PDB entry 2R92 | X-ray diffraction, 3.80 A resolution | chains P and B of the 14 polymer chains in the assembly

== Chain P ==
Molecule: 16-nt RNA strand
Sequence (16 nucleotides; numbered 1 to 16; the number before each row is that of its first residue):
     1 UGCAUAAAGACCAGGC
Not modelled in the structure: 1-7
Ion coordination: Mg2+ near C16 (its only coordinating residue here)

== Chain B ==
Name: DNA-directed RNA polymerase II subunit RPB2
Organism: Saccharomyces cerevisiae
Notes: EC 2.7.7.6
Reference sequence: P08518 (RPB2_YEAST); residue numbers follow UniProt; this construct covers 1-1224
Amino-acid sequence (1224 residues; numbered 1 to 1224; the number before each row is that of its first residue):
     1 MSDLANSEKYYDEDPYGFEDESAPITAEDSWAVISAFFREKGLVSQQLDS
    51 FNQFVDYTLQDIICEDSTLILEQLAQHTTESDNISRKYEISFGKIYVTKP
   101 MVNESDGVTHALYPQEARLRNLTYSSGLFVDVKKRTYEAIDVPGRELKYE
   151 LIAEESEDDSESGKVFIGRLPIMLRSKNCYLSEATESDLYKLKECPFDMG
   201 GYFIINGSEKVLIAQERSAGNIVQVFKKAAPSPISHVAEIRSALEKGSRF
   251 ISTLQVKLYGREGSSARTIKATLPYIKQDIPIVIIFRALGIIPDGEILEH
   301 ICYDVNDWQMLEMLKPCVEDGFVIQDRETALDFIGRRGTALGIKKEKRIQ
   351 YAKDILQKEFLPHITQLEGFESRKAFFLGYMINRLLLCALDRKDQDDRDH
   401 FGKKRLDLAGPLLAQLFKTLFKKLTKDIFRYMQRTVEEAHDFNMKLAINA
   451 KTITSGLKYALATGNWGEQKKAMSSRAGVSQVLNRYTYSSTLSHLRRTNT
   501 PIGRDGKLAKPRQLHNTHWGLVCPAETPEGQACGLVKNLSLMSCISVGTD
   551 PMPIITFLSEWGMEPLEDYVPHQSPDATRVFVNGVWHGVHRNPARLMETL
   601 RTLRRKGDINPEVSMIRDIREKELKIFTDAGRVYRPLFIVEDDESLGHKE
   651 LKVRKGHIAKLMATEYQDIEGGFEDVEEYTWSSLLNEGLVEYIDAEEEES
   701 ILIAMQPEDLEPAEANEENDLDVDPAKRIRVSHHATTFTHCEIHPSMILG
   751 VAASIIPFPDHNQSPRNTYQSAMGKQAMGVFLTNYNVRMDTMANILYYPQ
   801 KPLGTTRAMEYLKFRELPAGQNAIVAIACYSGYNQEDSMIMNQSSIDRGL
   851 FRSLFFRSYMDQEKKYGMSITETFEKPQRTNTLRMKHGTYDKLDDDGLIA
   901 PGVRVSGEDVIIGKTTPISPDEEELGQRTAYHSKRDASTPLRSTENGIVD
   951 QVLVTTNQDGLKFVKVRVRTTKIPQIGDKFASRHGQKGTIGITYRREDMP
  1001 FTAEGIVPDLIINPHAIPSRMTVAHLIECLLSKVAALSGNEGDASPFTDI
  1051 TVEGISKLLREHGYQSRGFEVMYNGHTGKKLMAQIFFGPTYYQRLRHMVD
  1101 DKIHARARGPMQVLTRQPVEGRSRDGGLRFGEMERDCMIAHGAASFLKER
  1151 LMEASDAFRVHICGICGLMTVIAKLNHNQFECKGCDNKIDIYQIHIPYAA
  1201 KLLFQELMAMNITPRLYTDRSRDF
Not modelled in the structure: 1-18, 71-89, 134-163, 438-445, 503-509, 669-677, 716-721, 918-932
Ion coordination: Zn2+: Cys1163, Cys1166, Cys1182, Cys1185

== Chain P / chain B interface ==
Residue-residue contacts (12):
  A8(P) - Gln1112(B)  sugar contact
  C11(P) - Ala477(B)  sugar contact
  C12(P) - Gln481(B)  phosphate contact
  A13(P) - Gln481(B)  sugar contact
  A13(P) - Tyr486(B)  sugar contact
  G14(P) - Gln531(B)  phosphate contact
  G14(P) - His1097(B)  hydrogen bond to the sugar
  G15(P) - Gln776(B)  hydrogen bond to the phosphate
  G15(P) - Lys979(B)  phosphate contact
  G15(P) - His1097(B)  sugar contact
  C16(P) - Lys979(B)  salt bridge to the phosphate
  C16(P) - Lys987(B)  phosphate contact
Also at the interface, not in a pair above, chain B (12 interface residues in all): Gly478, Glu529, Ala772

== Summary ==
7 residues of chain P and 12 residues of chain B are in contact; the contacts include 2 hydrogen bonds and 1
salt bridge. Polar pairs include G14(P)-His1097(B), G15(P)-Gln776(B) and C16(P)-Lys979(B). The Zn2+ site is
built by Cys1163(B), Cys1166(B), Cys1182(B) and Cys1185(B).
Here chain P is a 16-nt RNA strand and chain B is DNA-directed RNA polymerase II subunit RPB2 (Saccharomyces
cerevisiae). Entry 2R92 (Elongation complex of RNA polymerase II with artificial RdRP scaffold) was determined
by X-ray diffraction together with 2R93 from the same study.
